PDB entry 1COW | X-ray diffraction, 3.10 A resolution | chains C and D of the 7 polymer chains in the assembly

# Chain C
Name: Bovine mitochondrial F1-atpase
Organism: Bos taurus
Notes: EC 3.6.1.34
UniProtKB: P19483 (ATPA1_BOVIN); residues 2-510 here correspond to UniProt positions 45-553 (UniProt number = residue number + 43)
Sequence (510 residues; numbered 1 to 510; the number before each row is that of its first residue):
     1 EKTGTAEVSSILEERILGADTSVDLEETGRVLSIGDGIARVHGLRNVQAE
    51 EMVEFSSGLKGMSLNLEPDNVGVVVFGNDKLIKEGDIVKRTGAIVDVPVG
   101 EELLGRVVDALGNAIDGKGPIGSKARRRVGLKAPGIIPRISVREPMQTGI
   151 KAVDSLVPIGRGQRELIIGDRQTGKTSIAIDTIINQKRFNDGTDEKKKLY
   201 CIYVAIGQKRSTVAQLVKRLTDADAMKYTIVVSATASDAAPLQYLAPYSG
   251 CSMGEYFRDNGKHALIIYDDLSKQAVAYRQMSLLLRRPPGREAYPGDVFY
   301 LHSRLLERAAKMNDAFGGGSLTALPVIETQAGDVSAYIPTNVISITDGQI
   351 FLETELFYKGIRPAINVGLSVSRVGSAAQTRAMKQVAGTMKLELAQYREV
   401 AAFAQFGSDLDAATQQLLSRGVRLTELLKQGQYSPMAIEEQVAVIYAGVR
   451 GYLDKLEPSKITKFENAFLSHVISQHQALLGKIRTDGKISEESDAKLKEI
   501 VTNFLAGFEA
Disordered / not traced: 1-18
Sequence notes: conflict Gly481 (Ser524 in P19483)
Curated features (UniProtKB/Swiss-Prot):
  - binding site (ATP): Gln172, Gly174, Lys175, Thr176, Ser177, Gln430, Gln432
  - binding site (Mg(2+)): Thr176, Asp269
  - site: Ser370 (Required for activity)
  - modified residue: Ser10 (Phosphoserine), Ser22 (Phosphoserine), Ser33 (Phosphoserine), Ser63 (Phosphoserine), Lys80 (N6-acetyllysine), Lys83 (N6-acetyllysine), Lys89 (N6-acetyllysine), Thr91 (Phosphothreonine), Lys118 (N6-acetyllysine), Ser123 (Phosphoserine), Lys124 (N6-acetyllysine), Ser141 (Phosphoserine), Arg161 (Omega-N-methylarginine), Lys187 (N6-acetyllysine), Lys196 (N6-acetyllysine), Lys197 (N6-acetyllysine), Lys218 (N6-acetyllysine), Lys262 (N6-acetyllysine), Lys384 (N6-acetyllysine), Lys391 (N6-acetyllysine) and 5 more in UniProt
  - glycosylation: Ser33 (O-linked (GlcNAc) serine)
Bound ions: Mg2+: Thr176 (together with AMP-PNP)
Small-molecule neighbours: AMP-PNP (ANP; phosphoaminophosphonic acid-adenylate ester): Asp170, Arg171, Gln172, Thr173, Gly174, Lys175, Thr176, Ser177, Glu328, Phe357, Arg362, Pro363, Gln430, Gly431, Gln432

# Chain D
Name: Bovine mitochondrial F1-atpase
Organism: Bos taurus
Notes: EC 3.6.1.34
UniProtKB: P00829 (ATPB_BOVIN); residues -3 to 478 here correspond to UniProt positions 47-528 (UniProt number = residue number + 50)
Sequence (482 residues; each row starts with the number of its first residue; numbers below 1 keep their minus sign (Ala-3 is residue -3)):
    -3 AAQASPSPKAGATTGRIVAVIGAVVDVQFDEGLPPILNALEVQGRETRLV
    47 LEVAQHLGESTVRTIAMDGTEGLVRGQKVLDSGAPIRIPVGPETLGRIMN
    97 VIGEPIDERGPIKTKQFAAIHAEAPEFVEMSVEQEILVTGIKVVDLLAPY
   147 AKGGKIGLFGGAGVGKTVLIMELINNVAKAHGGYSVFAGVGERTREGNDL
   197 YHEMIESGVINLKDATSKVALVYGQMNEPPGARARVALTGLTVAEYFRDQ
   247 EGQDVLLFIDNIFRFTQAGSEVSALLGRIPSAVGYQPTLATDMGTMQERI
   297 TTTKKGSITSVQAIYVPADDLTDPAPATTFAHLDATTVLSRAIAELGIYP
   347 AVDPLDSTSRIMDPNIVGSEHYDVARGVQKILQDYKSLQDIIAILGMDEL
   397 SEEDKLTVSRARKIQRFLSQPFQVAEVFTGHLGKLVPLKETIKGFQQILA
   447 GEYDHLPEQAFYMVGPIEEAVAKADKLAEEHS
Disordered / not traced: -3 to 8, 476-478
Curated features (UniProtKB/Swiss-Prot):
  - binding site (ADP): Gly159, Val160, Gly161, Lys162, Thr163, Val164
  - binding site (ATP): Gly159, Gly161, Lys162, Thr163, Val164, Arg189
  - binding site (phosphate): Gly159, Val160, Gly161, Lys162, Thr163
  - binding site (Mg(2+)): Thr163, Glu188
  - modified residue: Lys74 (N6-acetyllysine), Lys111 (N6-acetyllysine), Lys148 (N6-acetyllysine), Lys209 (N6-acetyllysine), Lys214 (N6-acetyllysine), Thr262 (Phosphothreonine), Ser365 (Phosphoserine), Lys376 (N6-acetyllysine), Ser383 (Phosphoserine), Lys430 (N6-acetyllysine), Lys435 (N6-acetyllysine), Lys472 (N6-acetyllysine)
  - glycosylation: Ser56 (O-linked (GlcNAc) serine)
Bound ions: Mg2+: Thr163 (together with ADP)
Small-molecule neighbours: ADP (adenosine-5'-diphosphate): Gly157, Ala158, Gly159, Val160, Gly161, Lys162, Thr163, Val164, Tyr345, Pro346, Phe418, Ala421, Phe424, Thr425

# How chain C and chain D interact
Residue-residue contacts - 114 pairs, chain C then chain D:
  Gly43(C) with Arg71(D), hydrogen bond (backbone-side chain)
  Leu44(C) with Arg71(D), hydrogen bond (backbone-side chain)
  Arg45(C) with Val70(D); Arg71(D)
  Asn46(C) with Val70(D)
  Val47(C) with Leu69(D); Val70(D); Arg71(D)
  Gln48(C) with Gly68(D), hydrogen bond (side chain-backbone); Leu69(D)
  Ala49(C) with Val16(D), hydrophobic; Thr66(D); Glu67(D); Gly68(D), hydrogen bond (backbone-backbone); Leu69(D), hydrogen bond (backbone-backbone)
  Glu50(C) with Glu67(D)
  Leu64(C) with Val16(D)
  Asn65(C) with Val16(D); Ile17(D)
  Leu66(C) with Ala15(D); Val16(D), hydrogen bond (backbone-backbone); Leu69(D); Arg71(D)
  Glu67(C) with Val14(D); Ile17(D); Arg71(D), hydrogen bond (backbone-side chain)
  Pro68(C) with Val14(D); Ala15(D); Arg71(D)
  Asn70(C) with Arg71(D)
  Val71(C) with Arg71(D)
  Ile94(C) with Gly68(D)
  Lys132(C) with Asp64(D), salt bridge; Asn223(D); Glu224(D), salt bridge
  Ala133(C) with Asn223(D)
  Pro134(C) with Thr190(D)
  Gly135(C) with Thr190(D)
  Ile136(C) with Asn194(D); Tyr219(D), hydrophobic
  Ile137(C) with Ile102(D); Asp103(D); Tyr197(D), hydrophobic
  Arg139(C) with Thr190(D); Asn194(D), hydrogen bond (backbone-side chain)
  Ile140(C) with Asn194(D)
  Ser141(C) with Asn194(D); Asp195(D), hydrogen bond
  Arg164(C) with Arg189(D)
  Arg287(C) with Ile17(D)
  Arg291(C) with Val279(D); Asp319(D), salt bridge
  Gly296(C) with Glu267(D)
  Asp297(C) with Glu267(D)
  Phe299(C) with Met222(D), hydrophobic; Arg229(D); Arg260(D); Gln263(D); Glu267(D)
  Tyr300(C) with Glu224(D); Pro225(D); Pro226(D); Arg229(D); Glu267(D)
  Ser303(C) with Met222(D), hydrogen bond (side chain-backbone)
  Arg304(C) with Met222(D)
  Glu307(C) with Arg189(D); Thr190(D), hydrogen bond; Asn223(D)
  Ser335(C) with Ala314(D)
  Thr340(C) with Tyr311(D), hydrogen bond (backbone-side chain); Ala314(D)
  Ile343(C) with Ala158(D), hydrophobic; Arg189(D)
  Ser344(C) with Ala158(D); Arg189(D), hydrogen bond (backbone-side chain); Met222(D); Arg260(D), hydrogen bond
  Ile345(C) with Arg189(D), hydrogen bond (backbone-side chain); Met222(D), hydrophobic
  Thr346(C) with Arg189(D), hydrogen bond (backbone-side chain)
  Asp347(C) with Arg189(D), salt bridge; Arg191(D), salt bridge
  Leu369(C) with Glu341(D)
  Ser372(C) with Phe424(D)
  Arg373(C) with Gly159(D); Arg189(D); Phe424(D)
  Val374(C) with Val423(D)
  Gly375(C) with Val423(D); Phe424(D)
  Ser376(C) with Val423(D), hydrogen bond (backbone-backbone)
  Ala377(C) with Val423(D)
  Gly388(C) with Thr425(D); Gly426(D)
  Thr389(C) with Thr425(D); Gly426(D); His427(D)
  Leu392(C) with Gly343(D); Thr425(D); Tyr458(D), hydrogen bond (backbone-side chain)
  Ala395(C) with Leu342(D)
  Gln396(C) with Leu342(D), hydrogen bond (side chain-backbone); Arg412(D), hydrogen bond; Gln455(D), hydrogen bond; Tyr458(D)
  Glu399(C) with Leu342(D); Arg408(D), salt bridge; Arg412(D), salt bridge
  Val400(C) with Arg408(D)
  Phe403(C) with Arg408(D)
  Phe406(C) with Ile388(D); Gly392(D)
  Leu417(C) with Gln455(D)
Also at the interface, not in a pair above, chain C (65 interface residues in all): Pro288, Gly368, Ser408, Asp409, Asp411, Ala413
Also at the interface, not in a pair above, chain D (69 interface residues in all): Ile94, Glu104, Glu188, Gly193, His198, Gln221, Ala270, Leu271, Tyr281, Asp315, Arg337, Ile344, Tyr345, Ala389, Met393, Lys401, Val404, Pro453, Glu454, Leu473

# In short
65 residues of chain C and 69 residues of chain D are in contact, with 21 hydrogen bonds and 7 salt bridges.
Polar contacts include Lys132(C)-Asp64(D), Lys132(C)-Glu224(D) and Arg291(C)-Asp319(D). Ligands of chain C:
AMP-PNP. Bound to chain D: ADP.
Chain C is Bovine mitochondrial F1-atpase and chain D is Bovine mitochondrial F1-atpase, both from Bos taurus;
the structure, Bovine mitochondrial F1-atpase complexed with aurovertin B, was determined by X-ray
diffraction.
